PDB entry 1P4B | X-ray diffraction, 2.35 A resolution | chains L and H of the 3 polymer chains in the assembly

Chain L:
Molecule: Antibody Variable light chain
From: Mus musculus
UniProtKB: P01723 (LV1A_MOUSE); the author numbering skips numbers that UniProt does not, so the offset changes along the chain: 2-7 = UniProt 22-27; 9-27 = UniProt 28-46; 29-33 = UniProt 47-51; 38-58 = UniProt 52-72; 2 more segments
Chain sequence (135 residues; row label = number of the first residue in the row; note: 39 numbers in that range are skipped by the numbering (no residue carries them; nothing is unmodelled there); numbers below 1 keep their minus sign (Met-4 is residue -4)):
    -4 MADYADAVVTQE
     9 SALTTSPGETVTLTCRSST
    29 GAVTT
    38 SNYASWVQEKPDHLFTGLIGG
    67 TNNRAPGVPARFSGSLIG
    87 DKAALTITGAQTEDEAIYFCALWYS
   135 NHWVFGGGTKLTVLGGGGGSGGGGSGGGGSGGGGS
Unresolved in the structure: -4 to -1, 149-169
Cystine bridges: Cys23-Cys106

Chain H:
Molecule: Antibody Variable heavy chain
From: Mus musculus
UniProtKB: P01820 (HV44_MOUSE); the author numbering skips numbers that UniProt does not, so the offset changes along the chain: 9-27 = UniProt 27-45; 29-33 = UniProt 46-50; 39-60 = UniProt 51-72; 65-107 = UniProt 73-115
Chain sequence (124 residues; row label = number of the first residue in the row; note: 36 numbers in that range are skipped by the numbering (no residue carries them; nothing is unmodelled there)):
     1 DVQLQQS
     9 GPGLVAPSQSLSITCTVSG
    29 FSLTD
    39 YGVNWVRQSPGKGLEWLGVIWG
    65 DGITDYNSALKSRLSVTKDNSKSQVFLKMNSLQSGDSARYYCVTGL
   136 FDYWGQGTTLTVSSASGADHHHHHH
Unresolved in the structure: 149-160
Differences from the reference sequence: expression tag (155-160)
Cystine bridges: Cys23-Cys106

Chain L / chain H interface:
Residue-residue contacts (29):
  Ser42(L) - Leu110(H)
  Val44(L) - Phe136(H)  hydrophobic
  Val44(L) - Trp139(H)  hydrophobic
  Glu46(L) - Gln46(H)  hydrogen bond
  His50(L) - Gln46(H)
  His50(L) - Tyr105(H)
  Phe52(L) - Gln46(H)
  Phe52(L) - Leu52(H)  hydrophobic
  Phe52(L) - Tyr105(H)
  Phe52(L) - Trp139(H)  hydrophobic
  Gly54(L) - Phe136(H)
  Gly54(L) - Asp137(H)  hydrogen bond (backbone-backbone)
  Gly58(L) - Leu110(H)
  Ala71(L) - Asp137(H)
  Pro72(L) - Tyr138(H)
  Phe105(L) - Leu52(H)  hydrophobic
  Ala107(L) - Phe136(H)  hydrophobic
  Trp109(L) - Asp69(H)
  Asn135(L) - Trp54(H)
  Asn135(L) - Asp69(H)
  His136(L) - Trp54(H)
  Trp137(L) - Asn42(H)
  Trp137(L) - Trp54(H)
  Trp137(L) - Gly109(H)
  Trp137(L) - Leu110(H)  hydrophobic
  Trp137(L) - Phe136(H)  hydrophobic
  Phe139(L) - Leu52(H)
  Phe139(L) - Trp54(H)
  Phe139(L) - Phe136(H)  hydrophobic
Interface residues without a listed pair, chain L (21 interface residues in all): Asp1, Tyr40, Thr53, Ile56, Gly57
Interface residues without a listed pair, chain H (16 interface residues in all): Val44, Glu53, Trp59, Ser72

In short:
21 residues of chain L and 16 residues of chain H are in contact, with 2 hydrogen bonds. Among the polar pairs
are Glu46(L)-Gln46(H) and Gly54(L)-Asp137(H).
Chain L is Antibody Variable light chain and chain H is Antibody Variable heavy chain, both from Mus musculus;
the structure, Three-Dimensional Structure Of a Single Chain Fv Fragment Complexed With The peptide
GCN4(7P-14P), was determined by X-ray diffraction (same publication as 1P4I).
